PDB entry 8SB2 | electron microscopy, 3.50 A resolution | chains B and G of the 12 polymer chains in the assembly

== Chain B (and G) ==
Protein: CH848.10.17.SOSIP gp41
Organism: HIV-1 06TG.HT008
Notes: chain G of this document is another copy of the same molecule, construct and numbering; everything in this record applies to it too
Chain sequence (132 residues; each row starts with the number of its first residue; note: 21 numbers in that range are skipped by the numbering (no residue carries them; nothing is unmodelled there)):
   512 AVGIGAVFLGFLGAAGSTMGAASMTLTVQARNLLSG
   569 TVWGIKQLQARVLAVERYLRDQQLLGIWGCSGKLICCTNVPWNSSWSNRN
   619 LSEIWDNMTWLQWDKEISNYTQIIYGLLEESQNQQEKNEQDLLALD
Cystine bridges: C598-C604

== How chain B and chain G interact ==
Contacting residue pairs - 58 pairs, chain B then chain G:
  A512(B) with N607(G); Q650(G); Q653(G)
  V513(B) with W596(G); N607(G); Q650(G); Q653(G)
  G514(B) with W596(G); T606(G); N607(G); L646(G)
  I515(B) with V608(G), hydrophobic; L645(G); L646(G); E647(G); S649(G); Q650(G)
  G516(B) with I595(G); L646(G), hydrogen bond (backbone-backbone); E647(G); E648(G); S649(G), hydrogen bond (backbone-backbone); Q650(G), hydrogen bond (backbone-backbone)
  A517(B) with E647(G), hydrogen bond (backbone-side chain); E648(G), hydrogen bond (backbone-backbone)
  V518(B) with E648(G), hydrogen bond (backbone-backbone)
  S534(B) with N651(G), hydrogen bond (backbone-side chain); K655(G), hydrogen bond
  M535(B) with N651(G); Q652(G)
  T536(B) with N651(G)
  L537(B) with N651(G)
  T538(B) with I595(G); N651(G)
  A541(B) with Q591(G)
  R542(B) with R588(G); Q591(G), hydrogen bond (backbone-side chain); L592(G); I595(G); E647(G), salt bridge
  L545(B) with L587(G), hydrophobic; Q591(G)
  S546(B) with E584(G)
  L576(B) with L576(G), hydrophobic
  R579(B) with V580(G); E584(G)
  V580(B) with V580(G), hydrophobic
  V583(B) with E584(G)
  Y586(B) with Q591(G)
  L587(B) with L587(G), hydrophobic
  S599(B) with S599(G)
  K601(B) with Q591(G); I595(G)
  L602(B) with E654(G)
  I603(B) with N651(G); E654(G); Q658(G)
  C605(B) with L661(G), hydrophobic
Other interface residues (no listed pair), chain B (28 interface residues in all): L544
Other interface residues (no listed pair), chain G (29 interface residues in all): L581, V583, Q590

== Summary ==
28 residues of chain B and 29 residues of chain G are in contact; the contacts include 9 hydrogen bonds and 1
salt bridge. Polar pairs include R542(B)-E647(G), A517(B)-E647(G) and S534(B)-N651(G).
Chain B and chain G are both CH848.10.17.SOSIP gp41 (HIV-1 06TG.HT008); the structure, CryoEM structure of
DH270.I2-CH848.10.17, was determined by electron microscopy (same publication as 8SAL, 8SAN, 8SAQ, 8SAR, 8SAS,
8SAT and 9 further entries).
